9FFW - chains C and D of the 6 polymer chains in the assembly; structure by electron microscopy, 3.40 A resolution.

Chain C:
Name: Isoform 1 of Gamma-aminobutyric acid receptor subunit gamma-2
Source organism: Homo sapiens
Reference sequence: P18507 (GBRG2_HUMAN), isoform P18507-2; the construct has insertions or renumbered stretches relative to UniProt, so the offset changes along the chain: 1-322 = UniProt 40-361; 400-428 = UniProt 447-475
Chain sequence (373 residues; row label = number of the first residue in the row; note: 71 numbers in that range are skipped by the numbering (no residue carries them; nothing is unmodelled there); numbers below 1 keep their minus sign (Thr-1 is residue -1)):
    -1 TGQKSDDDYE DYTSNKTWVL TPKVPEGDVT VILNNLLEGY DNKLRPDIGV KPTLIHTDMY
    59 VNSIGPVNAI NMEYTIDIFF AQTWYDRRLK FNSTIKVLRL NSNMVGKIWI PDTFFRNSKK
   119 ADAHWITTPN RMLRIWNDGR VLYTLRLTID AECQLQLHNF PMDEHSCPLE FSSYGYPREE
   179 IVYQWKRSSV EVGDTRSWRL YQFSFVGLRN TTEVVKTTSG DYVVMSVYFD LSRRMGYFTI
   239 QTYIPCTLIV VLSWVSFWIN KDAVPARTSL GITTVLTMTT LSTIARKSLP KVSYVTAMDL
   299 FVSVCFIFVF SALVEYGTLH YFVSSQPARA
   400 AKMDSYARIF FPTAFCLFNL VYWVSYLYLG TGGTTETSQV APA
Disordered / not traced: -1 to 24, 430-442
Disulfide bonds: Cys151-Cys165
Covalent attachments: N-acetylglucosamine (NAG) linked to Asn208
Construct notes: expression tag (-1 to 0, 429-442); conflict Thr11 (Ala50 in P18507); linker (323-328)
Swiss-Prot annotation at these positions:
  - glycosylation (N-linked (GlcNAc...) asparagine): Asn13, Asn90, Asn208

Chain D:
Name: Gamma-aminobutyric acid receptor subunit alpha-1
Source organism: Homo sapiens
Reference sequence: P14867 (GBRA1_HUMAN); residues 5-429 here correspond to UniProt positions 32-456 (UniProt number = residue number + 27)
Chain sequence (411 residues; each row starts with the number of its first residue; note: 71 numbers in that range are skipped by the numbering (no residue carries them; nothing is unmodelled there); numbers below 1 keep their minus sign (Met-52 is residue -52)):
   -52 MDEKTTGWRG GHVVEGLAGE LEQLRARLEH HPQGQREPDY DIPTTENLYF QGTGQPSQDE
     8 LKDNTTVFTR ILDRLLDGYD NRLRPGLGER VTEVKTDIFV TSFGPVSDHD MEYTIDVFFR
    68 QSWKDERLKF KGPMTVLRLN NLMASKIWTP DTFFHNGKKS VAHNMTMPNK LLRITEDGTL
   128 LYTMRLTVRA ECPMHLEDFP MDAHACPLKF GSYAYTRAEV VYEWTREPAR SVVVAEDGSR
   188 LNQYDLLGQT VDSGIVQSST GEYVVMTTHF HLKRKIGYFV IQTYLPCIMT VILSQVSFWL
   248 NRESVPARTV FGVTTVLTMT TLSISARNSL PKVAYATAMD WFIAVCYAFV FSALIEFATV
   308 NYFTKSQPAR AA
   391 KIDRLSRIAF PLLFGIFNLV YWATYLNREP QLKAPTPHQ
Disordered / not traced: -52 to 9, 419-429
Disulfide bonds: Cys139-Cys153
Covalent attachments: N-acetylglucosamine (NAG) linked to Asn111
Construct notes: initiating methionine (-52); expression tag (-51 to 4); linker (313-319)
Residues lining bound ligands: gamma-amino-butanoic acid (ABU): Phe65, Arg67, Leu118, Thr130
Swiss-Prot annotation at these positions:
  - binding site (4-aminobutanoate): Arg67, Thr130
  - binding site (3alpha-hydroxy-5alpha-pregnan-11,20-dione): Trp246
  - glycosylation (N-linked (GlcNAc...) asparagine): Asn11, Asn111

How chain C and chain D interact:
Pairs across the interface (82; chain C residue first):
  Val27(C) with Leu30(D), hydrophobic
  Thr28(C) with Asp27(D), hydrogen bond; Leu30(D)
  Leu31(C) with Arg29(D)
  Asn32(C) with Arg29(D), hydrogen bond
  Leu35(C) with Arg29(D)
  Ser61(C) with Glu138(D)
  Phe77(C) with Tyr160(D), hydrophobic
  Arg97(C) with Thr163(D); Glu166(D), salt bridge
  Leu98(C) with Arg29(D)
  Asn99(C) with Tyr162(D)
  Met102(C) with Arg29(D)
  His122(C) with Gly104(D)
  Ile124(C) with Phe100(D); Phe101(D), hydrophobic; Ser107(D); Ala109(D), hydrophobic
  Thr125(C) with Thr99(D), hydrogen bond (side chain-backbone); Met131(D); Leu133(D)
  Thr126(C) with Asp98(D)
  Asn128(C) with Phe100(D); Tyr160(D)
  Arg129(C) with Tyr160(D); Ala161(D)
  Met130(C) with Tyr160(D), hydrophobic; Ala161(D), hydrophobic
  Arg132(C) with Ala161(D); Thr163(D); Thr207(D), hydrogen bond (side chain-backbone); Tyr210(D), hydrogen bond
  Thr142(C) with Tyr160(D)
  Leu143(C) with Tyr160(D)
  Arg144(C) with Phe100(D); Phe101(D), hydrogen bond (side chain-backbone); His102(D), hydrogen bond (side chain-backbone); Gly104(D), hydrogen bond (side chain-backbone); Tyr160(D)
  Arg197(C) with His56(D), hydrogen bond (side chain-backbone); Asp57(D), hydrogen bond (side chain-backbone)
  Tyr199(C) with His56(D); Lys279(D); Val280(D), hydrophobic; Ala281(D); Tyr282(D), hydrophobic
  Gln200(C) with Lys279(D)
  Arg232(C) with Ala281(D)
  Tyr235(C) with Val280(D); Ala281(D), hydrophobic
  Ile238(C) with Arg274(D); Ala283(D), hydrophobic; Asp287(D)
  Gln239(C) with Arg274(D), hydrogen bond
  Pro243(C) with Tyr294(D)
  Leu246(C) with Tyr294(D), hydrophobic; Phe298(D)
  Ile247(C) with Val263(D), hydrophobic; Tyr294(D)
  Val249(C) with Phe298(D), hydrophobic
  Leu250(C) with Val263(D), hydrophobic; Phe298(D), hydrophobic; Leu301(D), hydrophobic
  Val253(C) with Ala305(D), hydrophobic
  Trp256(C) with Asn308(D); Tyr309(D)
  Ile257(C) with Asn308(D)
  Asn258(C) with Asn308(D)
  Ala261(C) with Val252(D), hydrophobic
  Ala264(C) with Val252(D), hydrophobic; Thr256(D)
  Ser267(C) with Val257(D)
  Leu268(C) with Thr256(D); Val260(D), hydrophobic
  Thr271(C) with Val260(D)
  Leu274(C) with Leu264(D), hydrophobic
  Thr275(C) with Leu264(D); Thr267(D)
  Thr278(C) with Thr267(D); Ile271(D)
  Leu279(C) with Thr267(D)
  Lys285(C) with Asn275(D)
Other interface residues (no listed pair), chain C (56 interface residues in all): Asn101, Lys105, Leu140, Gly234, Pro263, Thr272, Ile282, Arg407
Other interface residues (no listed pair), chain D (56 interface residues in all): Asn28, Leu34, Met58, Trp95, Pro97, Asn103, Lys105, Val108, Pro253, Ile302, Lys312

Summary:
The chain C/chain D interface involves 56 residues from each chain; the contacts include 11 hydrogen bonds and
1 salt bridge. Polar pairs include Arg97(C)-Glu166(D), Thr28(C)-Asp27(D) and Asn32(C)-Arg29(D). Chain D binds
gamma-amino-butanoic acid. N-acetylglucosamine is covalently linked to Asn208(C). N-acetylglucosamine is
covalently linked to Asn111(D).
Here chain C is Isoform 1 of Gamma-aminobutyric acid receptor subunit gamma-2 and chain D is
Gamma-aminobutyric acid receptor subunit alpha-1, both from Homo sapiens. Entry 9FFW (Cryo-EM structure of the
alpha1beta3gamma2 GABA(A) receptor in complex with GABA and Nb38 in the short-lived ...) was determined by
electron microscopy.
